PDB entry 3CAS | X-ray diffraction, 2.00 A resolution | chain A

Chain A:
Name: 3-oxo-5-beta-steroid 4-dehydrogenase
Source organism: Homo sapiens
Notes: EC 1.3.1.3
UniProt: P51857 (AK1D1_HUMAN); residues 1-326 here = UniProt positions 1-326
Chain sequence (326 residues; numbered 1 to 326; the number before each row is that of its first residue):
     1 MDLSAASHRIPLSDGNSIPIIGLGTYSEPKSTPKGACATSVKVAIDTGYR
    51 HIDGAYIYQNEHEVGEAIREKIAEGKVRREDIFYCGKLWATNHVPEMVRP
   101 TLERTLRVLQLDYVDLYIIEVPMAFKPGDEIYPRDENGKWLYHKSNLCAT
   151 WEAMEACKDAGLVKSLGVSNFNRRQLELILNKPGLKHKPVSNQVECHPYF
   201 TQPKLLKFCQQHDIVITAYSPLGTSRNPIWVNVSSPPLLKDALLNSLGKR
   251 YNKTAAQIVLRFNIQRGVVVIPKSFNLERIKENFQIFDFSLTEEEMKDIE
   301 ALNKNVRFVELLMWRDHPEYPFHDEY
Unresolved in the structure: 1
Small-molecule neighbours:
  - 4-androstene-3-17-dione (ASD): Y26, I57, Y58, W89, Y132, S220, T224, S225, R226, N227, W230, V231, V309, L311, W314
  - NADP (NAP; NADP nicotinamide-adenine-dinucleotide phosphate): G24, T25, Y26, D53, Y58, K87, E120, S169, N170, Q193, Y219, S220, P221, L222, G223, T224, S225, L239, A256, I271, P272, K273, S274, F275, N276, R279, E282, N283

Summary:
Ligands of chain A: NADP and 4-androstene-3-17-dione.
Chain A is 3-oxo-5-beta-steroid 4-dehydrogenase (Homo sapiens); the structure, Crystal structure of
5beta-reductase (AKR1D1) in complex with NADP+ and 4-androstenedione, was determined by X-ray diffraction
together with 3CAQ from the same study.
